Entry 6V21 (electron microscopy, 1.75 A resolution); this record covers chains C and E of the 24 polymer chains in the assembly.

# Chain C (and E)
Molecule: Ferritin heavy chain
From: Mus musculus
Notes: EC 1.16.3.1; chain E of this document is another copy of the same molecule, construct and numbering; everything in this record applies to it too
UniProt: P09528 (FRIH_MOUSE); residues 4-177 here correspond to UniProt positions 5-178 (UniProt number = residue number + 1)
Sequence (174 residues; numbered 4 to 177; the number before each row is that of its first residue):
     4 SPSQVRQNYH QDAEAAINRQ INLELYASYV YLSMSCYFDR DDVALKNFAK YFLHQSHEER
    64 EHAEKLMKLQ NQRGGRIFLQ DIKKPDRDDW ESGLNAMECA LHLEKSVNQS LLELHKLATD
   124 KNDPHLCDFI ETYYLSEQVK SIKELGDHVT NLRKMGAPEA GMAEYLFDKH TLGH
Not modelled in the structure: 177
Curated features (UniProtKB/Swiss-Prot):
  - binding site (Fe cation): Glu27, Glu62, His65, Glu107, Gln141

# Chain C / chain E interface
Contacting residue pairs - 25 pairs, chain C then chain E:
  Lys146(C) with Asp42(E), hydrogen bond (side chain-backbone); Asp44(E)
  Gly149(C) with Asp44(E)
  Asp150(C) with Asp44(E); Ala47(E); Lys49(E), salt bridge
  Thr153(C) with Asp44(E), hydrogen bond (side chain-backbone); Asp45(E); Val46(E)
  Asn154(C) with Ala47(E), hydrogen bond (side chain-backbone); Leu48(E); Tyr168(E)
  Lys157(C) with Val46(E), hydrogen bond (side chain-backbone); Gly164(E)
  Met158(C) with Met165(E), hydrophobic; Tyr168(E), hydrophobic
  Ala166(C) with Met165(E), hydrophobic
  Leu169(C) with Met165(E), hydrophobic; Tyr168(E)
  Phe170(C) with Tyr168(E)
  His173(C) with Tyr168(E); Leu169(E); His173(E)
  Thr174(C) with Tyr168(E), hydrogen bond; Lys172(E)
Other interface residues (no listed pair), chain C (13 interface residues in all): Met165
Other interface residues (no listed pair), chain E (14 interface residues in all): Arg43

# Overview
13 residues of chain C face 14 of chain E across their interface; the contacts include 5 hydrogen bonds and 1
salt bridge. Among the polar pairs are Asp150(C)-Lys49(E), Lys146(C)-Asp42(E) and Thr153(C)-Asp44(E). From
UniProt: 5 Fe cation-binding residues on chain C.
Chain C and chain E are both Ferritin heavy chain (Mus musculus); the structure, Mouse heavy chain
apoferritin, was determined by electron microscopy, deposited together with 6V20.
